PDB entry 2DW1 | X-ray diffraction, 2.50 A resolution | chain A

Chain A:
Molecule: Catrocollastatin
Source organism: Crotalus atrox
UniProtKB: Q90282 (Q90282_CROAT); numbering as in UniProt (aligned over 191-609)
Amino-acid sequence (419 residues; row label = number of the first residue in the row):
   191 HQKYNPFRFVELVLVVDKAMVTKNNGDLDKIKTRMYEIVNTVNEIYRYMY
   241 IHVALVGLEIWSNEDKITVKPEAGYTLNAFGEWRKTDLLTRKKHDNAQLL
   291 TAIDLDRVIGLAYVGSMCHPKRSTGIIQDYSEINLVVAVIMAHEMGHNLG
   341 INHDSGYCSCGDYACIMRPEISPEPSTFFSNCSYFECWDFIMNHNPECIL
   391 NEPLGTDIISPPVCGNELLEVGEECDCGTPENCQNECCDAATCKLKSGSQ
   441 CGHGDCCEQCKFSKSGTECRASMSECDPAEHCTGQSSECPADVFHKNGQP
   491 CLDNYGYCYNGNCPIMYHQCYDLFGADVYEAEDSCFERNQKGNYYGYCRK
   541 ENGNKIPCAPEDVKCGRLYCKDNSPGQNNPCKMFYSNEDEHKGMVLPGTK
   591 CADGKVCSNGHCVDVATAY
Unresolved in the structure: 191-194
Disulfides: C308-C388, C348-C372, C350-C355, C404-C433, C415-C428, C417-C423, C427-C450, C441-C447, C446-C472, C459-C479, C466-C498, C491-C503, C510-C560, C525-C571, C538-C548, C555-C597, C591-C602
Covalently attached groups: glycan linked to N371
Ion coordination: Ca2+ site 1: E201, D285, C388, N391; Zn2+: H333, H337, H343 (together with gm6001); Ca2+ site 2: V403, N406, L408, E410, E413, D416; Ca2+ site 3: D467, P468, E470, D482, V483
Ligand contacts: gm6001 (GM6; 3-(N-hydroxycarboxamido)-2-isobutylpropanoyl-trp-methylamide): R297, V298, I299, G300, L301, A302, Y320, I330, H333, E334, H337, H343, R358, P359, E360, I361
Curated features (UniProtKB/Swiss-Prot):
  - region: C459 to C472 (Inhibits platelet aggregation)
  - motif: E465 to D467 (D/ECD-tripeptide)
  - active site: E334
  - binding site (Ca(2+)): E201, D285, C388, N391, V403, N406, L408, E410, E413, D416, D467, P468, E470, D482, V483
  - binding site (Zn(2+)): H333, H337, H343
  - glycosylation: N371 (N-linked (GlcNAc...) asparagine)
Reported in the primary citation:
  - catalytic residues: E334 (proposed by the authors, not directly observed)

Summary:
Ligands of chain A: gm6001. H333, H337 and H343 form the Zn2+ site. The Ca2+ site 1 is built by E201, D285,
C388 and N391. From UniProt: active-site residue E334, 15 Ca2+-binding residues and 3 Zn2+-binding residues.
The paper reports the catalytic residue E334.
Chain A is Catrocollastatin (Crotalus atrox); the structure, Crystal structure of VAP2 from Crotalus atrox
venom (Form 2-2 crystal), was determined by X-ray diffraction, deposited together with 2DW0 and 2DW2.
